Entry 5IP9 (X-ray diffraction, 3.90 A resolution); this record covers chains B and J of the 13 polymer chains in the assembly.

Chain B:
Molecule: DNA-directed RNA polymerase II subunit RPB2
Source organism: Saccharomyces cerevisiae
Notes: EC 2.7.7.6
UniProtKB: P08518 (RPB2_YEAST); residues 2-1224 here = UniProt positions 2-1224
Chain sequence (1223 residues; each row starts with the number of its first residue):
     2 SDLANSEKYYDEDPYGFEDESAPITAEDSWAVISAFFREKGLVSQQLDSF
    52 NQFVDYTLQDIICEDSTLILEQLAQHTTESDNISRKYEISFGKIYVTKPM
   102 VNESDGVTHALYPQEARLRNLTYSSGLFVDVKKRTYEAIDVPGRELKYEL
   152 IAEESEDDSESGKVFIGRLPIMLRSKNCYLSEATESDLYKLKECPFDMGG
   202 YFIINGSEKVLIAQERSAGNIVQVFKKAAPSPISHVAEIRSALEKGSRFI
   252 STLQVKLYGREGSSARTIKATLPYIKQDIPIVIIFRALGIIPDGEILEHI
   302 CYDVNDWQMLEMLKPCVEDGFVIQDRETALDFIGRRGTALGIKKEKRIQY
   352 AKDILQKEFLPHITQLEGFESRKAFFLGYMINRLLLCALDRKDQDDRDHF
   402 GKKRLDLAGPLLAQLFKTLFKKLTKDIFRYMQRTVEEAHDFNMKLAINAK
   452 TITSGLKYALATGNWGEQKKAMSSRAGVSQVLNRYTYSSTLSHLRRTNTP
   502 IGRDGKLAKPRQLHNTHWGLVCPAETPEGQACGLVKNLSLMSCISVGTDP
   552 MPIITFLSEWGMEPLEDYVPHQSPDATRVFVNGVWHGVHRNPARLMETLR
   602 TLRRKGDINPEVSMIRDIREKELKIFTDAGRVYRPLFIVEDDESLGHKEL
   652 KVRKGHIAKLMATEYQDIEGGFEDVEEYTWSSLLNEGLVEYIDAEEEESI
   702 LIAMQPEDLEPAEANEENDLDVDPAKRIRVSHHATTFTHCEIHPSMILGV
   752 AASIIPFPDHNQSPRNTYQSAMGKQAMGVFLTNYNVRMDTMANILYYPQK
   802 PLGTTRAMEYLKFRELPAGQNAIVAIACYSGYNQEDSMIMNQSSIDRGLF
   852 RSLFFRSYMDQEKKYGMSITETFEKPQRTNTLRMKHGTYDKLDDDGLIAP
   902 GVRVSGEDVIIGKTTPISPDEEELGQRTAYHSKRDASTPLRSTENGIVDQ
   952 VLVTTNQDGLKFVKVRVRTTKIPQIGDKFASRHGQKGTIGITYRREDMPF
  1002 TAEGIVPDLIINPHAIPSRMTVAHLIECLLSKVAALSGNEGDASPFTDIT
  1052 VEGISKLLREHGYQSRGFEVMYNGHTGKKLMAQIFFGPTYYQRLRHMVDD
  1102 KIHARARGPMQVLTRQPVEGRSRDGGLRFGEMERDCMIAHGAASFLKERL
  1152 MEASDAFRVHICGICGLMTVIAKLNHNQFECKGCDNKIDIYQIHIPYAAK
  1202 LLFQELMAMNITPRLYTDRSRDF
Unresolved in the structure: 2-19, 71-89, 135-163, 438-445, 504-506, 669-677, 716-721, 920-932
Metal / ion sites: Zn2+: Cys1163, Cys1166, Cys1182, Cys1185

Chain J:
Molecule: DNA-directed RNA polymerases I, II, and III subunit RPABC5
Source organism: Saccharomyces cerevisiae
UniProtKB: P22139 (RPAB5_YEAST); numbering as in UniProt (aligned over 1-65)
Chain sequence (65 residues; row label = number of the first residue in the row):
     1 MIVPVRCFSCGKVVGDKWESYLNLLQEDELDEGTALSRLGLKRYCCRRMI
    51 LTHVDLIEKFLRYNP
Metal / ion sites: Zn2+: Cys7, Cys10, Cys45, Cys46
Curated features (UniProtKB/Swiss-Prot):
  - binding site (Zn(2+)): Cys7, Cys10, Cys45, Cys46
  - cross-link: Lys59 (Glycyl lysine isopeptide (Lys-Gly) (interchain with G-Cter in ubiquitin))

How chain B and chain J interact:
Contacting residue pairs (72):
  Glu186(B) - Arg62(J)  salt bridge
  Ser187(B) - Arg62(J)
  Tyr190(B) - Lys59(J)
  Tyr190(B) - Arg62(J)
  Tyr190(B) - Tyr63(J)
  Lys193(B) - Tyr63(J)
  Lys193(B) - Pro65(J)
  Glu194(B) - Tyr63(J)
  Cys195(B) - Tyr63(J)
  Pro196(B) - Tyr63(J)
  Phe197(B) - Lys59(J)
  Val780(B) - Met1(J)  hydrophobic
  Val780(B) - Leu56(J)  hydrophobic
  Thr783(B) - Lys59(J)
  Thr783(B) - Phe60(J)
  Thr783(B) - Tyr63(J)  hydrogen bond
  Asn784(B) - Tyr63(J)  hydrogen bond (backbone-side chain)
  Tyr785(B) - Met1(J)
  Tyr785(B) - Phe60(J)  hydrophobic
  Leu796(B) - Met1(J)
  Tyr797(B) - Met1(J)
  Tyr798(B) - Ile2(J)
  Pro799(B) - Met1(J)
  Pro799(B) - Leu56(J)  hydrophobic
  Gln800(B) - Arg48(J)
  Gln800(B) - Met49(J)
  Gln800(B) - Thr52(J)
  Lys801(B) - Leu51(J)
  Lys801(B) - Thr52(J)  hydrogen bond (backbone-side chain)
  Lys801(B) - Val54(J)
  Arg815(B) - Val54(J)
  Glu816(B) - Val54(J)
  Glu816(B) - Leu56(J)
  Leu817(B) - Leu56(J)  hydrophobic
  Gln821(B) - Phe8(J)
  Asn822(B) - Arg48(J)  hydrogen bond (backbone-side chain)
  Asn822(B) - Thr52(J)  hydrogen bond
  Ala823(B) - Arg48(J)
  Ile824(B) - Ser9(J)
  Ile824(B) - Tyr44(J)  hydrophobic
  Ile824(B) - Arg48(J)
  Asn842(B) - Ser9(J)
  Ser845(B) - Phe8(J)
  Ser845(B) - Ser9(J)
  Arg848(B) - Cys7(J)
  Arg848(B) - Phe8(J)  hydrogen bond (side chain-backbone)
  Arg848(B) - Ser9(J)  hydrogen bond (side chain-backbone)
  Arg848(B) - Cys10(J)
  Arg848(B) - Gly11(J)
  Gly849(B) - Phe8(J)
  Leu850(B) - Phe8(J)  hydrophobic
  Arg996(B) - Ser9(J)
  Arg996(B) - Cys10(J)  hydrogen bond (side chain-backbone)
  Glu1004(B) - Arg43(J)
  Glu1004(B) - Tyr44(J)
  Ile1006(B) - Tyr44(J)
  Ile1006(B) - Cys45(J)  hydrophobic
  Val1007(B) - Ser9(J)
  Asp1009(B) - Ser9(J)  hydrogen bond
  Asp1009(B) - Arg48(J)  salt bridge
  Lys1033(B) - Tyr44(J)
  Ala1035(B) - Leu51(J)
  Ala1036(B) - Arg47(J)  hydrogen bond (backbone-side chain)
  Ala1036(B) - Leu51(J)  hydrophobic
  Leu1037(B) - Tyr44(J)  hydrophobic
  Leu1037(B) - Arg47(J)  hydrogen bond (backbone-side chain)
  Ser1038(B) - Gly33(J)
  Gly1039(B) - Glu32(J)
  Gly1039(B) - Leu51(J)
  Tyr1064(B) - Tyr44(J)
  Glu1070(B) - Tyr44(J)  hydrogen bond
  Phe1087(B) - Tyr44(J)
Interface residues without a listed pair, chain B (52 interface residues in all): Ile795, Pro802, Leu803, Pro818, Ser844, Asn1040, Gly1088, Pro1089
Interface residues without a listed pair, chain J (28 interface residues in all): Pro4, Val5, His53, Asn64

Summary:
The interface between chain B and chain J involves 52 residues on one side and 28 on the other; the contacts
include 12 hydrogen bonds and 2 salt bridges. Among the polar pairs are Glu186(B)-Arg62(J),
Asp1009(B)-Arg48(J) and Thr783(B)-Tyr63(J).
Here chain B is DNA-directed RNA polymerase II subunit RPB2 and chain J is DNA-directed RNA polymerases I, II,
and III subunit RPABC5, both from Saccharomyces cerevisiae. Entry 5IP9 (Structure of RNA Polymerase II-TFIIF
complex) was determined by X-ray diffraction, deposited together with 5FYW, 5FZ5 and 5IP7.
